PDB entry 6AA4 | X-ray diffraction, 1.90 A resolution | chain A

# Chain A
Molecule: 7,8-dihydro-8-oxoguanine triphosphatase
Organism: Homo sapiens
Notes: EC 3.6.1.55, 3.6.1.56
Reference sequence: P36639 (8ODP_HUMAN); residues 3-156 here correspond to UniProt positions 44-197 (UniProt number = residue number + 41)
Amino-acid sequence (163 residues; row label = number of the first residue in the row):
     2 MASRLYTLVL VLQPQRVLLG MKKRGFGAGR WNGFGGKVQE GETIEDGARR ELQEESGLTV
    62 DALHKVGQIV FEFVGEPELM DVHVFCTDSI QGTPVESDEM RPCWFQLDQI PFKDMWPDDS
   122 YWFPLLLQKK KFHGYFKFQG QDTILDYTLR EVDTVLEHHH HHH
Not modelled in the structure: 2
Cystine bridges: C104 forms a disulfide with the same residue of a neighbouring copy of this chain
Differences from the reference sequence: initiating methionine (2); expression tag (157-164)
Bound ions: Zn2+ site 1: E41, H162, H163, H164; Zn2+ site 2: D82, H84, H159, H161
Ligand contacts: alpha-Mangostin (MKS; 1,3,6-trihydroxy-7-methoxy-2,8-bis(3-methylbut-2-en-1-yl)-9H-xanthen-9-one): Y7, T8, L9, F27, N33, G36, G37, F72, F74, E77, M81, V83, W117, D119, D120, F139, G141, Q142

# In short
Bound to chain A: alpha-Mangostin. E41, H162, H163 and H164 form the Zn2+ site 1. D82, H84, H159 and H161 form
the Zn2+ site 2.
Chain A is 7,8-dihydro-8-oxoguanine triphosphatase (Homo sapiens); the structure, Crystal structure of MTH1 in
complex with alpha-mangostin (cocktail No. 9), was determined by X-ray diffraction together with 6AA3 and 6AA5
from the same study.
